PDB entry 2JA5 | X-ray diffraction, 3.80 A resolution | chains C and K of the 14 polymer chains in the assembly

Chain C:
Name: DNA-directed RNA polymerase II subunit RPB3
Organism: Saccharomyces cerevisiae
UniProtKB: P16370 (RPB3_YEAST); numbering as in UniProt (aligned over 1-318)
Amino-acid sequence (318 residues; numbered 1 to 318; the number before each row is that of its first residue):
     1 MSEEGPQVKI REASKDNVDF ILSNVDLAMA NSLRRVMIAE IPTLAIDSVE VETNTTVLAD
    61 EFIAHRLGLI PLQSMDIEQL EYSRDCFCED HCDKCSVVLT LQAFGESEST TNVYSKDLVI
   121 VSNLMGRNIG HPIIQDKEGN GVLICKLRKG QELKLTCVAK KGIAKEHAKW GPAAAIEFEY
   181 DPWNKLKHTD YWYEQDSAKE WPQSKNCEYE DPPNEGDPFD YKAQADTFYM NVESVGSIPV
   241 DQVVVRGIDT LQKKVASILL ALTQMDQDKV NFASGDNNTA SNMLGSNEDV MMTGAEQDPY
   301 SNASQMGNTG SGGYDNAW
Unresolved in the structure: 1, 269-318
UniProt features mapped onto this chain:
  - binding site (Zn(2+)): Cys-86, Cys-88, Cys-92, Cys-95
  - modified residue: Ser-2 (N-acetylserine)
  - natural variant: Ala-30 (A30D: In mutant RPB3-1)
  - mutagenesis: Lys-9 (K9E: Transcript termination readthrough)
Ion coordination: Zn2+: Cys-86, Cys-88, Cys-92, Cys-95

Chain K:
Name: DNA-directed RNA polymerase II subunit RPB11
Organism: Saccharomyces cerevisiae
UniProtKB: P38902 (RPB11_YEAST); residue numbers follow UniProt; this construct covers 1-120
Amino-acid sequence (120 residues; numbered 1 to 120; the number before each row is that of its first residue):
     1 MNAPDRFELF LLGEGESKLK IDPDTKAPNA VVITFEKEDH TLGNLIRAEL LNDRKVLFAA
    61 YKVEHPFFAR FKLRIQTTEG YDPKDALKNA CNSIINKLGA LKTNFETEWN LQTLAADDAF
Unresolved in the structure: 115-120
UniProt features mapped onto this chain:
  - mutagenesis: Glu-108 (E108G/V: Transcript termination readthrough; E108K: Transcript termination readthrough. Lethal), Leu-111 (L111P: Transcript termination readthrough), Leu-114 (L114P: Transcript termination readthrough)

Interface between chain C and chain K:
Pairs across the interface - 67 pairs, chain C then chain K:
  Ser-2(C) / Asn-104(K)
  Ser-2(C) / Thr-107(K)  hydrogen bond (backbone-side chain)
  Glu-4(C) / Ala-100(K)
  Glu-4(C) / Asn-104(K)
  Gly-5(C) / Asn-104(K)
  Pro-6(C) / Lys-97(K)
  Pro-6(C) / Asn-104(K)
  Gln-7(C) / Asn-104(K)
  Val-8(C) / Asn-104(K)
  Val-8(C) / Phe-105(K)  hydrophobic
  Val-8(C) / Glu-108(K)
  Ile-10(C) / Glu-108(K)
  Ile-10(C) / Trp-109(K)
  Ala-13(C) / Trp-109(K)  hydrophobic
  Ala-13(C) / Gln-112(K)
  Ser-14(C) / Trp-109(K)
  Val-18(C) / Phe-105(K)  hydrophobic
  Val-18(C) / Trp-109(K)  hydrophobic
  Asp-26(C) / Glu-49(K)
  Ala-28(C) / Ala-48(K)  hydrophobic
  Met-29(C) / Leu-45(K)  hydrophobic
  Met-29(C) / Leu-98(K)  hydrophobic
  Ser-32(C) / Thr-41(K)
  Ser-32(C) / Leu-45(K)
  Arg-35(C) / Asp-39(K)  salt bridge
  Arg-35(C) / His-40(K)
  Arg-35(C) / Thr-41(K)  hydrogen bond
  Val-36(C) / Thr-41(K)
  Glu-40(C) / Thr-41(K)
  Arg-84(C) / Phe-10(K)
  Arg-84(C) / Leu-11(K)
  Ala-164(C) / Arg-6(K)
  Lys-165(C) / Arg-6(K)  hydrogen bond (backbone-side chain)
  Lys-165(C) / Leu-9(K)
  Lys-165(C) / Phe-10(K)
  Lys-165(C) / Asp-39(K)  salt bridge
  Glu-166(C) / Arg-6(K)  hydrogen bond (backbone-side chain)
  Glu-166(C) / Phe-7(K)
  Glu-166(C) / Phe-10(K)
  His-167(C) / Arg-6(K)
  Asp-241(C) / Trp-109(K)
  Val-244(C) / Phe-105(K)  hydrophobic
  Val-245(C) / Lys-102(K)
  Val-245(C) / Glu-106(K)
  Ile-248(C) / Leu-98(K)  hydrophobic
  Ile-248(C) / Leu-101(K)  hydrophobic
  Ile-248(C) / Lys-102(K)
  Asp-249(C) / Lys-102(K)  salt bridge
  Leu-251(C) / Leu-45(K)  hydrophobic
  Gln-252(C) / Ile-95(K)  hydrogen bond (side chain-backbone)
  Gln-252(C) / Leu-98(K)
  Gln-252(C) / Gly-99(K)
  Gln-252(C) / Lys-102(K)
  Lys-254(C) / Glu-38(K)  salt bridge
  Lys-254(C) / Leu-42(K)
  Val-255(C) / Leu-42(K)
  Val-255(C) / Cys-91(K)  hydrophobic
  Val-255(C) / Ile-94(K)  hydrophobic
  Ile-258(C) / Phe-35(K)  hydrophobic
  Ile-258(C) / Leu-42(K)  hydrophobic
  Leu-259(C) / Lys-88(K)
  Leu-259(C) / Cys-91(K)  hydrophobic
  Leu-259(C) / Asn-92(K)
  Leu-262(C) / Leu-19(K)  hydrophobic
  Leu-262(C) / Leu-87(K)  hydrophobic
  Met-265(C) / Leu-19(K)
  Asp-266(C) / Lys-88(K)  salt bridge
Interface residues without a listed pair, chain C (44 interface residues in all): Glu-3, Lys-9, Arg-11, Phe-20, Leu-22, Ile-163, Ala-256, Ala-261
Interface residues without a listed pair, chain K (39 interface residues in all): Lys-18, Ile-21, Asn-44, Ile-46, Asn-52

Overview:
Chain C and chain K form an interface of 44 and 39 residues respectively, with 5 hydrogen bonds and 5 salt
bridges. Polar contacts include Arg-35(C)/Asp-39(K), Lys-165(C)/Asp-39(K) and Asp-249(C)/Lys-102(K).
Here chain C is DNA-directed RNA polymerase II subunit RPB3 and chain K is DNA-directed RNA polymerase II
subunit RPB11, both from Saccharomyces cerevisiae. Entry 2JA5 (CPD lesion containing RNA Polymerase II
elongation complex A) was determined by X-ray diffraction, deposited together with 2JA6, 2JA7 and 2JA8.
